Entry 9DDQ (electron microscopy, 3.19 A resolution); this record covers chains B and Y of the 8 polymer chains in the assembly.

[Chain B]
Protein: Biopolymer transport protein ExbB
Organism: Escherichia coli
UniProtKB: P0ABU7 (EXBB_ECOLI); residues 1-244 here = UniProt positions 1-244
Chain sequence (244 residues; row label = number of the first residue in the row):
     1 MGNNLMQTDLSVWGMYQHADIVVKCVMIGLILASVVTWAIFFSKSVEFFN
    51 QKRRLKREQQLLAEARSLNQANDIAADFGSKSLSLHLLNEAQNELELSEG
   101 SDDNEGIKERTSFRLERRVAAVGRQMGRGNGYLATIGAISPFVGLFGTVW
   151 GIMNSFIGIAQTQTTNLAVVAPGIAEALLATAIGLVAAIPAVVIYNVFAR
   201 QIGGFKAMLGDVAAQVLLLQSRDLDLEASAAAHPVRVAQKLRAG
Unresolved in the structure: 1-8, 234-244

[Chain Y]
Protein: Biopolymer transport protein ExbD
Organism: Escherichia coli
UniProtKB: P0ABV2 (EXBD_ECOLI); numbering as in UniProt (aligned over 1-141)
Chain sequence (163 residues; row label = number of the first residue in the row):
     1 MAMHLNENLDDNGEMHDINVTPFIDVMLVLLIIFMVAAPLATVDVKVNLP
    51 ASTSTPQPRPEKPVYLSVKADNSMFIGNDPVTDETMITALNALTEGKKDT
   101 TIFFRADKTVDYETLMKVMDTLHQAGYLKIGLVGEETAKAKENLYFQGNA
   151 GSGHHHHHHHHHH
Unresolved in the structure: 1-11, 42-163
Differences from the reference sequence: expression tag (142-163)

[How chain B and chain Y interact]
Pairs across the interface - 13 pairs, chain B then chain Y:
  Pro141(B) - Thr21(Y)
  Phe142(B) - Thr21(Y)
  Leu145(B) - Ile24(Y)  hydrophobic
  Ile152(B) - Met35(Y)  hydrophobic
  Ser155(B) - Met35(Y)
  Thr165(B) - Pro39(Y)
  Leu167(B) - Val36(Y)
  Ile174(B) - Ile32(Y)  hydrophobic
  Ile174(B) - Met35(Y)  hydrophobic
  Ile174(B) - Val36(Y)  hydrophobic
  Ala177(B) - Ile32(Y)  hydrophobic
  Thr181(B) - Leu28(Y)
  Leu185(B) - Asp25(Y)
Interface residues without a listed pair, chain B (14 interface residues in all): Thr148, Val170, Leu178
Interface residues without a listed pair, chain Y (10 interface residues in all): Leu31, Leu40

[Summary]
14 residues of chain B and 10 residues of chain Y are in contact.
Chain B is Biopolymer transport protein ExbB and chain Y is Biopolymer transport protein ExbD, both from
Escherichia coli; the structure, E. coli TonB-ExbBD TonB bound to ExbB chain A, was determined by electron
microscopy, deposited together with 9DDM, 9DDN, 9DDO and 9DDP.
